Entry 7XK2 (electron microscopy, 3.10 A resolution); this record covers chains A and B of the 5 polymer chains in the assembly.

Chain A:
Name: Guanine nucleotide-binding protein G(i) subunit alpha-1
Organism: Homo sapiens
UniProt: P63096 (GNAI1_HUMAN); numbering as in UniProt (aligned over 1-354)
Amino-acid sequence (356 residues; numbered -1 to 354; the number before each row is that of its first residue; numbers below 1 keep their minus sign (Gly-1 is residue -1)):
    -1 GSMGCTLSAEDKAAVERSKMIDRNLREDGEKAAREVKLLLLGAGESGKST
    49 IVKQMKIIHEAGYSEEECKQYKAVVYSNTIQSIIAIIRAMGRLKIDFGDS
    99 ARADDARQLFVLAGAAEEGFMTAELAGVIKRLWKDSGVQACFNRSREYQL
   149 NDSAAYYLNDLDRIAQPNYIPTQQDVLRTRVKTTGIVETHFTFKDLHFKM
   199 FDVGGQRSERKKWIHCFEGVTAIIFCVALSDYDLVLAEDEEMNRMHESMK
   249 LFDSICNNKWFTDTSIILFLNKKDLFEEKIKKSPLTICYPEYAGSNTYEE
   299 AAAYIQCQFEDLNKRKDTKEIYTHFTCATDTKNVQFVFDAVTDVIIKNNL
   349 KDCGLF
Unresolved in the structure: -1 to 4, 55-181
Sequence notes: expression tag (-1 to 0)
UniProt features mapped onto this chain:
  - region: Lys35 to Thr48 (G1 motif), Asp173 to Thr181 (G2 motif), Phe196 to Arg205 (G3 motif), Ile265 to Asp272 (G4 motif), Thr324 to Thr329 (G5 motif)
  - binding site (GTP): Glu43 to Thr48, Ser151, Leu175 to Thr181, Asp200 to Gln204, Asn269 to Asp272, Ala326
  - binding site (Mg(2+)): Ser47, Thr181
  - modified residue: Arg178 (ADP-ribosylarginine), Gln204 (Deamidated glutamine), Cys351 (ADP-ribosylcysteine)
  - lipidation: Gly2 (N-myristoyl glycine), Cys3 (S-palmitoyl cysteine)
  - natural variant: Gly40 (G40C: In NEDHISB; G40R: In NEDHISB), Gly45 (G45D: In NEDHISB), Thr48 (T48I: In NEDHISB; T48K: In NEDHISB), Gln52 (Q52P: In NEDHISB), Ser75 (deletion: In NEDHISB; uncertain significance), Gln172 (deletion: In NEDHISB), Asp173 (D173V: In NEDHISB), Glu186 to Phe189 (deletion: In NEDHISB; uncertain significance), Cys224 (C224Y: In NEDHISB), Lys270 (K270N: In NEDHISB; K270R: In NEDHISB), Asp272 (D272G: In NEDHISB), Ala326 (A326P: In NEDHISB), 1 further natural variant entry in UniProt
  - mutagenesis: Gly42 (G42R: Abolishes switch to an activated conformation and dissociation from beta and gamma subunits upon GTP binding. Abolishes interaction with RGS family members), Glu116 (E116L: Enhances interaction (inactive GDP-bound) with RGS14), Gln147 (Q147L: Enhances interaction (inactive GDP-bound) with RGS14), Glu245 (E245L: Enhances interaction (inactive GDP-bound) with RGS14)

Chain B:
Name: Guanine nucleotide-binding protein G(I)/G(S)/G(T) subunit beta-1
Organism: Homo sapiens
UniProt: P62873 (GBB1_HUMAN); numbering as in UniProt (aligned over 1-340)
Amino-acid sequence (340 residues; numbered 1 to 340; the number before each row is that of its first residue):
     1 MSELDQLRQEAEQLKNQIRDARKACADATLSQITNNIDPVGRIQMRTRRT
    51 LRGHLAKIYAMHWGTDSRLLVSASQDGKLIIWDSYTTNKVHAIPLRSSWV
   101 MTCAYAPSGNYVACGGLDNICSIYNLKTREGNVRVSRELAGHTGYLSCCR
   151 FLDDNQIVTSSGDTTCALWDIETGQQTTTFTGHTGDVMSLSLAPDTRLFV
   201 SGACDASAKLWDVREGMCRQTFTGHESDINAICFFPNGNAFATGSDDATC
   251 RLFDLRADQELMTYSHDNIICGITSVSFSKSGRLLLAGYDDFNCNVWDAL
   301 KADRAGVLAGHDNRVSCLGVTDDGMAVATGSWDSFLKIWN
Unresolved in the structure: 1-2
UniProt features mapped onto this chain:
  - modified residue: Ser2 (N-acetylserine), His266 (Phosphohistidine)
  - natural variant: Leu30 (L30F: In MRD42; uncertain significance), Arg52 (R52G: In MRD42), Gly64 (G64V: In MRD42), Asp76 (D76E: In MRD42; D76G: In MRD42), Gly77 (G77S: In MRD42), Lys78 (K78R: In MRD42), Ile80 (I80N: In MRD42; I80T: In MRD42), His91 (H91R: In MRD42; uncertain significance), Ala92 (A92T: In MRD42), Pro94 (P94S: In MRD42), Leu95 (L95P: In MRD42), Arg96 (R96L: In MRD42), 5 further natural variant entries in UniProt

Chain A / chain B interface:
Residue-residue contacts (49; chain A residue first):
  Val13(A) - Asn88(B)
  Arg15(A) - Val90(B)  hydrogen bond (side chain-backbone)
  Arg15(A) - His91(B)
  Ser16(A) - Asn88(B)
  Ser16(A) - Lys89(B)  hydrogen bond (side chain-backbone)
  Ile19(A) - Lys89(B)
  Ile19(A) - Ala92(B)  hydrophobic
  Asp20(A) - Lys89(B)  salt bridge
  Leu23(A) - Gly53(B)
  Leu23(A) - Leu55(B)
  Leu23(A) - Lys78(B)
  Leu23(A) - Ile80(B)  hydrophobic
  Asp26(A) - Lys78(B)  salt bridge
  Gly27(A) - Leu55(B)
  Thr182(A) - Asp118(B)
  Thr182(A) - Asn119(B)
  Gly183(A) - Asn119(B)
  Ile184(A) - Trp99(B)
  Ile184(A) - Leu117(B)
  Phe199(A) - Trp99(B)  hydrophobic
  Gln204(A) - Leu117(B)  hydrogen bond (side chain-backbone)
  Gln204(A) - Asn119(B)
  Gln204(A) - Gly144(B)
  Gln204(A) - Tyr145(B)  hydrogen bond (side chain-backbone)
  Arg205(A) - Thr143(B)
  Ser206(A) - Tyr145(B)
  Ser206(A) - Gly162(B)
  Glu207(A) - Asp186(B)
  Lys209(A) - Asp228(B)
  Lys210(A) - Met101(B)
  Lys210(A) - Tyr145(B)
  Lys210(A) - Met188(B)
  Lys210(A) - Asp228(B)  salt bridge
  Lys210(A) - Asn230(B)  hydrogen bond
  Lys210(A) - Asp246(B)  salt bridge
  Trp211(A) - Leu117(B)  hydrophobic
  Trp211(A) - Tyr145(B)
  His213(A) - Lys57(B)  hydrogen bond (backbone-side chain)
  His213(A) - Tyr59(B)  hydrogen bond (backbone-side chain)
  His213(A) - Met101(B)
  His213(A) - Trp332(B)
  Cys214(A) - Tyr59(B)
  Cys214(A) - Trp99(B)
  Phe215(A) - Trp99(B)  hydrophobic
  Phe215(A) - Leu117(B)  hydrophobic
  Glu216(A) - Lys57(B)  salt bridge
  Glu216(A) - Trp332(B)
  Trp258(A) - Arg314(B)
  Trp258(A) - Trp332(B)  hydrophobic
Interface residues without a listed pair, chain A (26 interface residues in all): Asp9, Ala12
Interface residues without a listed pair, chain B (30 interface residues in all): Gln75, Thr86, Cys204

Overview:
26 residues of chain A and 30 residues of chain B are in contact; the contacts include 7 hydrogen bonds and 5
salt bridges. Polar contacts include Asp20(A)-Lys89(B), Asp26(A)-Lys78(B) and Lys210(A)-Asp228(B).
Here chain A is Guanine nucleotide-binding protein G(i) subunit alpha-1 and chain B is Guanine
nucleotide-binding protein G(I)/G(S)/G(T) subunit beta-1, both from Homo sapiens. Entry 7XK2 (Cryo-EM
Structure of Human Niacin Receptor HCA2-Gi protein complex) was determined by electron microscopy.
